PDB entry 7TYO | electron microscopy, 2.70 A resolution | chains B and N of the 6 polymer chains in the assembly

== Chain B ==
Protein: Guanine nucleotide-binding protein G(I)/G(S)/G(T) subunit beta-1
Source organism: Homo sapiens
UniProt: P62873 (GBB1_HUMAN); residues 2-340 here = UniProt positions 2-340
Sequence (350 residues; each row starts with the number of its first residue; numbers below 1 keep their minus sign (Met-9 is residue -9)):
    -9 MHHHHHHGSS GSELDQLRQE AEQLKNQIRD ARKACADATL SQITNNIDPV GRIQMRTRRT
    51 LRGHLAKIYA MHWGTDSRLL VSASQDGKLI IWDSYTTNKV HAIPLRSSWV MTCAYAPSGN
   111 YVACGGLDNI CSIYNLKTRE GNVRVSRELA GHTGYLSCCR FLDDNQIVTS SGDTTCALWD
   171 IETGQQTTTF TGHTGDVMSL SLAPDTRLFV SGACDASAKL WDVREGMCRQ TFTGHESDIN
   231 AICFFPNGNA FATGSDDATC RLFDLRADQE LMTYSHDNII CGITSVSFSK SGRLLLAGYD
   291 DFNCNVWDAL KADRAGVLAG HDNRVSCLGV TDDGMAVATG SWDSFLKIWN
Not modelled in the structure: -9 to 1
Sequence notes: expression tag (-9 to 1)
Curated features (UniProtKB/Swiss-Prot):
  - modified residue: Ser2 (N-acetylserine), His266 (Phosphohistidine)
  - natural variant: Leu30 (L30F: In MRD42; uncertain significance), Arg52 (R52G: In MRD42), Gly64 (G64V: In MRD42), Asp76 (D76E: In MRD42; D76G: In MRD42), Gly77 (G77S: In MRD42), Lys78 (K78R: In MRD42), Ile80 (I80N: In MRD42; I80T: In MRD42), His91 (H91R: In MRD42; uncertain significance), Ala92 (A92T: In MRD42), Pro94 (P94S: In MRD42), Leu95 (L95P: In MRD42), Arg96 (R96L: In MRD42), 5 further natural variant entries in UniProt

== Chain N ==
Protein: Nanobody 35
Source organism: Lama glama
Notes: antibody fragment or engineered binder
Sequence (138 residues; each row starts with the number of its first residue):
     1 QVQLQESGGG LVQPGGSLRL SCAASGFTFS NYKMNWVRQA PGKGLEWVSD ISQSGASISY
    61 TGSVKGRFTI SRDNAKNTLY LQMNSLKPED TAVYYCARCP APFTRDCFDV TSTTYAYRGQ
   121 GTQVTVSSHH HHHHEPEA
Not modelled in the structure: 129-138
Disulfides: Cys22-Cys96, Cys99-Cys107

== Chain B / chain N interface ==
Contacting residue pairs (22):
  Arg8(B) - Gln120(N)  hydrogen bond
  Glu12(B) - Gln3(N)
  Lys15(B) - Gln1(N)  hydrogen bond
  Cys204(B) - Tyr117(N)  hydrogen bond (backbone-side chain)
  Asp205(B) - Ala116(N)
  Asp205(B) - Tyr117(N)
  Ala206(B) - Tyr117(N)
  His225(B) - Val2(N)
  Glu226(B) - Val2(N)
  Glu226(B) - Gly26(N)
  Glu226(B) - Phe27(N)
  Glu226(B) - Thr28(N)
  Glu226(B) - Tyr32(N)  hydrogen bond
  Glu226(B) - Arg98(N)  hydrogen bond (backbone-side chain)
  Glu226(B) - Tyr117(N)
  Ser227(B) - Arg98(N)
  Ser227(B) - Pro100(N)  hydrogen bond (side chain-backbone)
  Ser227(B) - Ala101(N)
  Ser227(B) - Tyr117(N)
  Asp228(B) - Tyr117(N)  hydrogen bond
  Asp246(B) - Pro102(N)
  Ile270(B) - Phe103(N)  hydrophobic
Interface residues without a listed pair, chain B (16 interface residues in all): Thr184, Thr223, Gly224, Asp247
Interface residues without a listed pair, chain N (16 interface residues in all): Thr114

== Overview ==
Chain B and chain N each contribute 16 residues to their interface, with 7 hydrogen bonds. Among the polar
pairs are Arg8(B)-Gln120(N), Lys15(B)-Gln1(N) and Cys204(B)-Tyr117(N).
Here chain B is Guanine nucleotide-binding protein G(I)/G(S)/G(T) subunit beta-1 (Homo sapiens) and chain N is
Nanobody 35 (Lama glama). Entry 7TYO (Calcitonin receptor in complex with Gs and human calcitonin peptide) was
determined by electron microscopy (same publication as 7TYF, 7TYH, 7TYI, 7TYL, 7TYN, 7TYW and 3 further
entries).
